9CRU - chains K and L of the 11 polymer chains in the assembly; structure by electron microscopy, 3.89 A resolution.

Chain K:
Name: Protein SSO1
Source organism: Saccharomyces cerevisiae
UniProt: P32867 (SSO1_YEAST); numbering as in UniProt (aligned over 1-265)
Sequence (269 residues; numbered -3 to 265; the number before each row is that of its first residue; numbers below 1 keep their minus sign (Gly-3 is residue -3)):
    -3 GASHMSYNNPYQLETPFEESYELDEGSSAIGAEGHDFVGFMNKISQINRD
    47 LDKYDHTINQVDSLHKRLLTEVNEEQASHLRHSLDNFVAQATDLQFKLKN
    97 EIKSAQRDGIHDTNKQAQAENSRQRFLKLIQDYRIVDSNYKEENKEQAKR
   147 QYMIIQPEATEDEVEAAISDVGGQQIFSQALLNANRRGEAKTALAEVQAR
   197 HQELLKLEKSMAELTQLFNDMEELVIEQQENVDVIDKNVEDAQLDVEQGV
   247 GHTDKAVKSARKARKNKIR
Not modelled in the structure: -3 to 33, 258-265
Construct notes: expression tag (-3 to 0)

Chain L:
Name: Protein transport protein SEC9
Source organism: Saccharomyces cerevisiae
UniProt: P40357 (SEC9_YEAST); residues 433-650 here = UniProt positions 433-650
Sequence (222 residues; row label = number of the first residue in the row):
   429 GASHIKFTKQSSVASTRNTLKMAQDAERAGMNTLGMLGHQSEQLNNVEGN
   479 LDLMKVQNKVADEKVAELKKLNRSILAVHVSNPFNSKRRRREREEQLKNR
   529 KIEEKLMREQTSQQLSQSTQRIEGAMNANNNISEVRERYQRKNVLEKAKR
   579 YQFENDEEDDEMELEIDRNLDQIQQVSNRLKKMALTTGKELDSQQKRLNN
   629 IEESTDDLDINLHMNTNRLAGI
Not modelled in the structure: 429-432, 500-588
Construct notes: expression tag (429-432)

How chain K and chain L interact:
Residue-residue contacts (68; chain K residue first):
  Ala186(K) with Ile433(L), hydrophobic
  Ala189(K) with Lys437(L), hydrogen bond (backbone-side chain); Glu591(L)
  Leu190(K) with Ile433(L)
  Val193(K) with Thr436(L); Lys437(L); Ser440(L); Glu591(L)
  Gln194(K) with Thr436(L)
  Arg196(K) with Glu591(L), salt bridge; Ile594(L)
  His197(K) with Ser439(L); Ser440(L), hydrogen bond; Ser443(L)
  Leu200(K) with Ser440(L); Ser443(L); Thr444(L)
  Leu201(K) with Ser443(L)
  Glu204(K) with Ser443(L), hydrogen bond; Asn446(L); Thr447(L)
  Met207(K) with Thr447(L); Met450(L), hydrophobic; Ala451(L)
  Ala208(K) with Met450(L), hydrophobic
  Leu210(K) with Leu608(L), hydrophobic
  Thr211(K) with Met450(L); Ala454(L)
  Phe214(K) with Ala454(L); Gly458(L)
  Met217(K) with Thr461(L); Thr615(L)
  Glu218(K) with Ala457(L); Thr461(L)
  Val221(K) with Met464(L), hydrophobic; Gln468(L)
  Gln224(K) with Gln468(L)
  Gln225(K) with Met464(L); His467(L), hydrogen bond; Gln468(L), hydrogen bond; Gln471(L), hydrogen bond
  Val228(K) with Gln468(L); Gln471(L)
  Asp229(K) with Gln471(L), hydrogen bond
  Ile231(K) with Val475(L), hydrophobic
  Asp232(K) with Asn474(L); Val475(L)
  Val235(K) with Val475(L); Asn478(L)
  Ala238(K) with Met482(L), hydrophobic
  Gln239(K) with Asn478(L); Leu481(L); Met482(L); Gln485(L)
  Val242(K) with Met482(L), hydrophobic; Gln485(L); Leu640(L), hydrophobic
  Glu243(K) with Gln485(L), hydrogen bond (backbone-side chain)
  Val246(K) with Gln485(L); Val488(L), hydrophobic; Ala489(L), hydrophobic
  Thr249(K) with Lys492(L)
  Asp250(K) with Lys492(L), salt bridge
  Ala252(K) with Leu496(L), hydrophobic
  Val253(K) with Lys492(L); Leu496(L), hydrophobic
  Ala256(K) with Leu499(L), hydrophobic
  Arg257(K) with Glu495(L), salt bridge
Interface residues without a listed pair, chain K (39 interface residues in all): Glu185, Asn215, Glu236
Interface residues without a listed pair, chain L (43 interface residues in all): Ala442, Asn460, Leu465, Leu472, Leu479, Asn486, Leu647

Overview:
39 residues of chain K and 43 residues of chain L are in contact; the contacts include 8 hydrogen bonds and 3
salt bridges. Among the polar pairs are Arg196(K)-Glu591(L), Asp250(K)-Lys492(L) and Arg257(K)-Glu495(L).
Chain K is Protein SSO1 and chain L is Protein transport protein SEC9, both from Saccharomyces cerevisiae; the
structure, Y20S (Sec18-Sec17-Sec9-Sso1-Snc1) EDTA - Class 1, was determined by electron microscopy together
with 9CRX, 9N22, 9NG2, 9NLU, 9NLW, 9NLY, 9NLZ and 9NM1 from the same study.
